7B0K - chain A; structure by X-ray diffraction, 3.80 A resolution.

== Chain A ==
Protein: Drug/metabolite transporter (DMT) superfamily permease
From: Streptococcus pneumoniae
Notes: fragment: membrane protein
UniProtKB: A0A0E7XN74 (A0A0E7XN74_STREE); residues 1-292 here = UniProt positions 1-292
Chain sequence (292 residues; row label = number of the first residue in the row):
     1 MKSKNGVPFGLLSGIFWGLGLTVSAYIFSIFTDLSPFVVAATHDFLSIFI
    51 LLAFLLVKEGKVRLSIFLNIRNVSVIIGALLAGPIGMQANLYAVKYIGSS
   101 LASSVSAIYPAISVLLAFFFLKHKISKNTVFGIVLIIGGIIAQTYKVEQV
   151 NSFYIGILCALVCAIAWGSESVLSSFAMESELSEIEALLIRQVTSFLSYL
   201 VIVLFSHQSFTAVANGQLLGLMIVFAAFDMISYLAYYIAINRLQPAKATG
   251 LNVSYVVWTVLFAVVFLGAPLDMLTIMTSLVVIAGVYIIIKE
Not modelled in the structure: 1-5, 57-69, 148-153, 204-215, 292
Ligand contacts: choline ion (CHT): Ser13, Trp17, Met87, Tyr109, Trp167, Ser232, Tyr233, Tyr236, Asn252
Reported in the primary citation:
  - binding site for choline ion: Trp17, Tyr109, Trp167, Tyr233, Tyr236, Asn252
  - mutagenesis - H43A, W167A, Y233A: unchanged growth
  - mutagenesis - W17A, Y236A: decreased growth
  - mutagenesis - E170A, R191A: abolished growth

== In short ==
Bound to chain A: choline ion. From the paper: a binding site for choline ion at Trp17, Tyr109 and Trp167
among others; W17A and Y236A reduce growth; 7 substitutions were tested in all.
Chain A is Drug/metabolite transporter (DMT) superfamily permease (Streptococcus pneumoniae); the structure,
Streptococcus pneumoniae LicB bound to choline, was determined by X-ray diffraction, deposited together with
7PAF.
